9PAV - chains L and B of the 7 polymer chains in the assembly; structure by electron microscopy, 3.22 A resolution.

Chain L:
Protein: Antibody Fragment 1B2 Light Chain
Source organism: Homo sapiens
Notes: antibody fragment or engineered binder
Amino-acid sequence (236 residues; numbered 1 to 236; the number before each row is that of its first residue):
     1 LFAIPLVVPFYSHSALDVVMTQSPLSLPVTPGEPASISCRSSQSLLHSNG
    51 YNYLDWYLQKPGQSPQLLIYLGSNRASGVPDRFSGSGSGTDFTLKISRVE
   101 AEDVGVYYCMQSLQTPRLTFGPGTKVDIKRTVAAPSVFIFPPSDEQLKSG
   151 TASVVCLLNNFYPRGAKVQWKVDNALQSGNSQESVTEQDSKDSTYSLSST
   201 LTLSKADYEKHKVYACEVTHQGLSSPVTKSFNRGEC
Unresolved in the structure: 1-16, 173-176, 213-214, 232-236
Disulfide bonds: Cys39-Cys109, Cys156-Cys216

Chain B:
Protein: 6-deoxyerythronolide-B synthase
Source organism: Amycolatopsis mediterranei
Notes: EC 2.3.1.94
Reference sequence: O54666 (O54666_AMYMD); residues 32-1580 here correspond to UniProt positions 631-2179 (UniProt number = residue number + 599)
Amino-acid sequence (1683 residues; numbered 1 to 1683; the number before each row is that of its first residue):
     1 MASTDSEKVAEYLRRATLDLRAARQRIRELEGEPIAIVGMACRLPGGVAS
    51 PEDLWRLVAERVDAVSEFPGDRGWDLDSLIDPDRERAGTSYVGQGGFLHD
   101 AGEFDAGFFGISPREAVAMDPQQRLLLETSWEALENAGVDPIALKGTDTG
   151 VFSGLMGQGYGSGAVAPELEGFVTTGVASSVASGRVSYVLGLEGPAVTVD
   201 TACSSSLVAMHLAAQALRQGECSMALAGGVTVMATPGSFVEFSRQRALAP
   251 DGRCKAFAAAADGTGWSEGVGVVVLERLSVARERGHRILAVLRGSAVNQD
   301 GASNGLTAPNGLSQQRVIRRALAAAGLAPSDVDVVEAHGTGTTLGDPIEA
   351 QALLATYGQERKQPLWLGSLKSNIGHAQAAAGVAGVIKMVQALRHETLPP
   401 TLHVDKPTLEVDWSAGAIELLTEARAWPRNGRPRRAGVSSFGVSGTNAHL
   451 ILEEAPAEEPVAAPELPVVPLVVSARSTESLSGQAERLASLLEGDVSLTE
   501 VAGALVSRRAVLDERAVVVAGSREEAVTGLRALNTAGSGTPGKVVWVFPG
   551 QGTQWAGMGRELLAESPVFAERIAECAAALAPWIDWSLVDVLRGEGDLGR
   601 VDVLQPACFAVMVGLAAVWESVGVRPDAVVGHSQGEIAAACVSGALSLED
   651 AAKVVALRSQAIAAELSGRGGMASVALGEDDVVSRLVDGVEVAAVNGPSS
   701 VVIAGDAHALDATLEILSGEGIRVRRVAVDYASHTRHVEDIRDTLAETLA
   751 GISAQAPAVPFYSTVTSEWVRDAGVLDGGYWYRNLRNQVRFGAAATALLE
   801 QGHTVFVEVSAHPVTVQPLSELTGDAIGTLRREDGGLRRLLASMGELFVR
   851 GIDVDWTAMVPAAGWVDLPTYAFEHRHYWLEPAEPASAGDPLLGTVVSTP
   901 GSDRLTAVAQWSRRAQPWAVDGLVPNAALVEAAIRLGDLAGTPVVGELVV
   951 DAPVVLPRRGSREVQLIVGEPGEQRRRPIEVFSREADEPWTRHAHGTLAP
  1001 AAAAVPEPAAAGDATDVTVAGLRDADRYGIHPALLDAAVRTVVGDDLLPS
  1051 VWTGVSLLASGATAVTVTPTATGLRLTDPAGQPVLTVESVRGTPFVAEQG
  1101 TTDALFRVDWPEIPLPTAETADFLPYEATSAEATLSALQAWLADPAETRL
  1151 AVVTGDCTEPGAAAIWGLVRSAQSEHPGRIVLADLDDPAVLPAVVASGEP
  1201 QVRVRNGVASVPRLTRVTPRQDARPLDPEGTVLITGGTGTLGALTARHLV
  1251 TAHGVRHLVLVSRRGEAPELQEELTALGASVAIAACDVADRAQLEAVLRA
  1301 IPAEHPLTAVIHTAGVLDDGVVTELTPDRLATVRRPKVDAARLLDELTRE
  1351 ADLAAFVLFSSAAGVLGNPGQAGYAAANAELDALARQRNSLDLPAVSIAW
  1401 GYWATVSGMTEHLGDADLRRNQRIGMSGLPADEGMALLDAAIATGGTLVA
  1451 AKFDVAALRATAKAGGPVPPLLRGLAPLPRRAAAKTASLTERLAGLAETE
  1501 QAAALLDLVRRHAAEVLGHSGAESVHSGRTFKDAGFDSLTAVELRNRLAA
  1551 ATGLTLSPAMIFDYPKPPALADHLRAKLFGTEVRGEAPSALAGLDALEAA
  1601 LPEVPATEREELVQRLERMLAALRPVAQAADASGTGANPSGDDLGEAGVD
  1651 ELLEALGRELDGDGNSSSVDKLAAALEHHHHHH
Unresolved in the structure: 884-889, 1097-1683
Sequence notes: expression tag (1-31, 1581-1683)
Reported in the primary citation:
  - catalytic residues: Cys203

Chain L / chain B interface:
Pairs across the interface - 19 pairs, chain L then chain B:
  His47(L) - Ala2(B)  hydrogen bond (side chain-backbone)
  His47(L) - Asp5(B)  salt bridge
  Asn49(L) - Asp5(B)
  Tyr53(L) - Asp5(B)  hydrogen bond
  Tyr53(L) - Lys8(B)
  Asp55(L) - Tyr12(B)  hydrogen bond
  Tyr70(L) - Tyr12(B)  hydrophobic
  Tyr70(L) - Ala16(B)
  Tyr70(L) - Asp19(B)
  Leu71(L) - Tyr12(B)  hydrophobic
  Leu71(L) - Leu13(B)  hydrophobic
  Arg75(L) - Asp19(B)
  Ala76(L) - Asp19(B)
  Ser77(L) - Asp19(B)  hydrogen bond (backbone-side chain)
  Ser112(L) - Lys8(B)  hydrogen bond (backbone-side chain)
  Ser112(L) - Tyr12(B)
  Leu113(L) - Lys8(B)  hydrogen bond (backbone-side chain)
  Gln114(L) - Met1(B)
  Thr115(L) - Lys8(B)
Interface residues without a listed pair, chain L (15 interface residues in all): Ser48, Tyr51
Interface residues without a listed pair, chain B (11 interface residues in all): Thr4, Arg15, Leu20

Summary:
15 residues of chain L and 11 residues of chain B are in contact; the contacts include 6 hydrogen bonds and 1
salt bridge. Polar contacts include His47(L)-Asp5(B), His47(L)-Ala2(B) and Tyr53(L)-Asp5(B). The paper reports
the catalytic residue Cys203(B).
Here chain L is Antibody Fragment 1B2 Light Chain (Homo sapiens) and chain B is 6-deoxyerythronolide-B
synthase (Amycolatopsis mediterranei). Entry 9PAV (Antibody (1B2) Bound Rifamycin Synthetase Module 1 in the
Elongation Mode) was determined by electron microscopy, deposited together with 9PAT and 9PC6.
